Entry 8URU (electron microscopy, 3.70 A resolution); this record covers chains B and F of the 5 polymer chains in the assembly.

# Chain B
Molecule: Meiotic recombination protein REC102
From: Saccharomyces cerevisiae S288C
Reference sequence: Q02721 (TO6BL_YEAST); residues 1-264 here = UniProt positions 1-264
Amino-acid sequence (264 residues; each row starts with the number of its first residue):
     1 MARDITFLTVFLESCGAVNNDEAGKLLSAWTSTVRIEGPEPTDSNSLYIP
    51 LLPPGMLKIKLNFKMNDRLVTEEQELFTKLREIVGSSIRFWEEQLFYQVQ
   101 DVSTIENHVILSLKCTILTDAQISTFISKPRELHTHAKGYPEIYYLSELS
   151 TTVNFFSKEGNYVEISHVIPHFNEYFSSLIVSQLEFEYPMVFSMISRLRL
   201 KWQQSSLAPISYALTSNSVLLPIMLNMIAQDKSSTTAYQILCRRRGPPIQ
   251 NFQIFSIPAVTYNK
Disordered / not traced: 1, 15-32, 42-44, 53-56, 67-71, 259-264
Construct notes: conflict Pro-41 (Ser in Q02721), His-167 (Gln in Q02721), Ile-257 (Leu in Q02721)
From the paper describing this entry:
  - mutagenesis - R199A: unchanged expression
  - mutagenesis - L207A: unchanged binding to Meiosis-specific protein SPO11

# Chain F
Molecule: Meiotic recombination protein REC104
From: Saccharomyces cerevisiae S288C
Reference sequence: P33323 (RE104_YEAST); residue numbers follow UniProt; this construct covers 1-182
Amino-acid sequence (182 residues; numbered 1 to 182; the number before each row is that of its first residue):
     1 MSIEEEDTNKITCTQDFLHQYFVTERVSIQFGLNNKTVKRINKDEFDKAV
    51 NCIMSWTNYPKPGLKRTASTYLLSNSFKKSATVSLPFILDDPVCMPKRVE
   101 SNNNDTCLLYSDTLYDDPLIQRNDQAGDEIEDEFSFTLLRSEVNEIRPIS
   151 SSSTAQILQSDYSALMYERQASNGSIFQFSSP
Disordered / not traced: 1-7, 59-182
Construct notes: conflict Asp-90 (Gly in P33323)
From the paper describing this entry:
  - mutagenesis - Y21A: unchanged binding to Meiotic recombination protein REC102 (chain B)
  - mutagenesis - Y21A: unchanged expression

# How chain B and chain F interact
Pairs across the interface - 49 pairs, chain B then chain F:
  Leu-8(B) with Asn-9(F), hydrogen bond (backbone-backbone)
  Val-10(B) with Lys-10(F); Ile-11(F)
  Phe-11(B) with Phe-46(F), hydrophobic; Val-50(F), hydrophobic
  Leu-12(B) with Cys-13(F), hydrophobic; Val-38(F); Lys-39(F); Arg-40(F); Ile-41(F)
  Glu-13(B) with Val-38(F); Ile-41(F)
  Ser-14(B) with Thr-37(F); Val-38(F), hydrogen bond (side chain-backbone)
  Phe-156(B) with Ile-53(F), hydrophobic
  Lys-158(B) with Trp-56(F)
  Pro-170(B) with Asn-35(F)
  His-171(B) with Val-38(F)
  Asn-173(B) with Asn-35(F)
  Glu-174(B) with Cys-13(F), hydrogen bond; Asn-35(F)
  Ser-178(B) with Thr-12(F); Cys-13(F); Thr-14(F)
  Leu-179(B) with Ile-11(F), hydrophobic
  Val-181(B) with Thr-14(F)
  Ser-182(B) with Thr-12(F), hydrogen bond (side chain-backbone)
  Gln-183(B) with Thr-8(F), hydrogen bond (side chain-backbone); Ile-11(F)
  Gln-239(B) with Phe-31(F)
  Ile-240(B) with Phe-17(F), hydrophobic; Phe-31(F), hydrophobic; Leu-33(F), hydrophobic
  Leu-241(B) with Phe-17(F), hydrophobic; Tyr-21(F), hydrophobic; Phe-22(F), hydrophobic
  Arg-244(B) with Gln-30(F); Phe-31(F)
  Pro-247(B) with Gln-30(F)
  Ile-249(B) with Gln-30(F); Phe-31(F)
  Gln-250(B) with Gln-30(F); Phe-31(F)
  Asn-251(B) with Gln-30(F); Phe-31(F); Gly-32(F)
  Phe-252(B) with Phe-31(F); Gly-32(F)
  Gln-253(B) with Gly-32(F)
Other interface residues (no listed pair), chain B (31 interface residues in all): Thr-6, Phe-7, Ser-177, Ala-237
Other interface residues (no listed pair), chain F (27 interface residues in all): Gln-15, Asn-34, Met-54
Interface features reported in the paper:
  - hot spots on chain B (mutagenesis) - L179A, Q183A: decreased binding to Meiotic recombination protein REC104 (chain F)
  - interface residues, chain F: Ile-41(F), Phe-46(F)

# Summary
31 residues of chain B face 27 of chain F across their interface; the contacts include 5 hydrogen bonds. Polar
pairs include Ser-14(B)/Val-38(F), Glu-174(B)/Cys-13(F) and Ser-182(B)/Thr-12(F). From the paper: L179A and
Q183A of chain B reduce binding to Meiotic recombination protein REC104 (chain F); interface residues
Ile-41(F) and Phe-46(F); 5 substitutions were tested in all.
Chain B is Meiotic recombination protein REC102 and chain F is Meiotic recombination protein REC104, both from
Saccharomyces cerevisiae S288C; the structure, Spo11 core complex with hairpin DNA, was determined by electron
microscopy, deposited together with 8URQ.
